8WWL - chains B and E of the 6 polymer chains in the assembly; structure by electron microscopy, 2.78 A resolution.

== Chain B ==
Protein: Guanine nucleotide-binding protein G(I)/G(S)/G(T) subunit beta-1
Source organism: Homo sapiens
UniProt: P62873 (GBB1_HUMAN); residue numbers follow UniProt; this construct covers 2-340
Sequence (376 residues; numbered -9 to 366; the number before each row is that of its first residue; numbers below 1 keep their minus sign (Met-9 is residue -9)):
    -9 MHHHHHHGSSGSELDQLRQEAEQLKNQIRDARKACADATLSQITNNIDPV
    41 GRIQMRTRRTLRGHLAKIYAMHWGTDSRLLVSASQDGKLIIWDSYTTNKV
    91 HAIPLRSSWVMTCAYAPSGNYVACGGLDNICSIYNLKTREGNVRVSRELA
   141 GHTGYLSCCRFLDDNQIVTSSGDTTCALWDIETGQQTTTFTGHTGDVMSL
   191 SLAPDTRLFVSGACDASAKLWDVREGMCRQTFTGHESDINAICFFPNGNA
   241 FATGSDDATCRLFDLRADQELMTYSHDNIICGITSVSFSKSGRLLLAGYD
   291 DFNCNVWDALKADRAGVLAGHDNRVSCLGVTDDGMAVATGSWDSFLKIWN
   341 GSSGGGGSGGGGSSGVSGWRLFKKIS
Disordered / not traced: -9 to 1, 344-366
Sequence notes: initiating methionine (-9); expression tag (-8 to 1, 341-366)
UniProt features mapped onto this chain:
  - modified residue: Ser2 (N-acetylserine), His266 (Phosphohistidine)
  - natural variant: Leu30 (L30F: In MRD42; uncertain significance), Arg52 (R52G: In MRD42), Gly64 (G64V: In MRD42), Asp76 (D76E: In MRD42; D76G: In MRD42), Gly77 (G77S: In MRD42), Lys78 (K78R: In MRD42), Ile80 (I80N: In MRD42; I80T: In MRD42), His91 (H91R: In MRD42; uncertain significance), Ala92 (A92T: In MRD42), Pro94 (P94S: In MRD42), Leu95 (L95P: In MRD42), Arg96 (R96L: In MRD42), 5 further natural variant entries in UniProt

== Chain E ==
Protein: Antibody fragment ScFv16
Source organism: synthetic construct
Notes: antibody fragment or engineered binder
Sequence (255 residues; each row starts with the number of its first residue):
     1 DVQLVESGGGLVQPGGSRKLSCSASGFAFSSFGMHWVRQAPEKGLEWVAY
    51 ISSGSGTIYYADTVKGRFTISRDDPKNTLFLQMTSLRSEDTAMYYCVRSI
   101 YYYGSSPFDFWGQGTTLTVSSGGGGSGGGGSGGGGSDIVMTQATSSVPVT
   151 PGESVSISCRSSKSLLHSNGNTYLYWFLQRPGQSPQLLIYRMSNLASGVP
   201 DRFSGSGSGTAFTLTISRLEAEDVGVYYCMQHLEYPLTFGAGTKLELLEE
   251 NLYFQ
Disordered / not traced: 121-136, 248-255
Disulfide bonds: Cys22-Cys96, Cys159-Cys229

== Interface between chain B and chain E ==
Pairs across the interface (16):
  Asp66(B) with Tyr103(E)
  Arg68(B) with Tyr103(E)
  Leu69(B) with Tyr103(E), hydrophobic
  Asp83(B) with Tyr103(E)
  Val90(B) with Tyr102(E), hydrophobic
  Arg129(B) with Asp1(E), salt bridge; Val2(E); Phe27(E); Arg98(E), hydrogen bond (backbone-side chain); Phe110(E)
  Glu130(B) with Gly26(E); Phe27(E); Ala28(E), hydrogen bond (backbone-backbone); Phe32(E)
  Gly131(B) with Phe32(E); Ile100(E)
Other interface residues (no listed pair), chain B (10 interface residues in all): His91, Asn132

== In short ==
10 residues of chain B and 11 residues of chain E are in contact, with 2 hydrogen bonds and 1 salt bridge.
Polar contacts include Arg129(B)-Asp1(E), Arg129(B)-Arg98(E) and Glu130(B)-Ala28(E).
Chain B is Guanine nucleotide-binding protein G(I)/G(S)/G(T) subunit beta-1 (Homo sapiens) and chain E is
Antibody fragment ScFv16 (synthetic construct); the structure, MCH-MCHR1-Gi complex, T2 state, was determined
by electron microscopy together with 8WWK, 8WWM and 8WWN from the same study.
